8ETS - chains Q and T of the 10 polymer chains in the assembly; structure by electron microscopy, 3.04 A resolution.

== Chain Q ==
Protein: Chromatin-remodeling ATPase INO80
From: Saccharomyces cerevisiae S288C
Notes: EC 3.6.4.-
UniProtKB: P53115 (INO80_YEAST); numbering as in UniProt (aligned over 948-1432)
Amino-acid sequence (485 residues; each row starts with the number of its first residue):
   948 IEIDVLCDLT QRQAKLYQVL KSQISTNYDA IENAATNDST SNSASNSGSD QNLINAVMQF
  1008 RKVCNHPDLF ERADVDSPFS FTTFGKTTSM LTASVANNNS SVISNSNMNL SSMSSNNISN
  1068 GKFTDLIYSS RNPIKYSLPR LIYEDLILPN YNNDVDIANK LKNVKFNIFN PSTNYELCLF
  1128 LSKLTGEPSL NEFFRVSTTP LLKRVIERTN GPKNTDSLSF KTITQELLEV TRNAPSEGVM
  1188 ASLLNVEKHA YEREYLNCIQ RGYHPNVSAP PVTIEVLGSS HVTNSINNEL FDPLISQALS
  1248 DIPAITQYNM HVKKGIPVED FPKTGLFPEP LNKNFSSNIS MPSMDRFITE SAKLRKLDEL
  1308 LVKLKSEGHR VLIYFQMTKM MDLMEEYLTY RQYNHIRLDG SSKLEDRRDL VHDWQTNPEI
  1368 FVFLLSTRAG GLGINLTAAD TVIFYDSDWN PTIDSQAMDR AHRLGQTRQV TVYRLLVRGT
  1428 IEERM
Not modelled in the structure: 986-998, 1037-1068, 1346-1355, 1375-1381, 1409-1413

== Chain T ==
Protein: RuvB-like protein 1
From: Saccharomyces cerevisiae S288C
Notes: EC 3.6.4.12
UniProtKB: Q03940 (RUVB1_YEAST); numbering as in UniProt (aligned over 21-463)
Amino-acid sequence (443 residues; each row starts with the number of its first residue):
    21 VTRTAAHTHI KGLGLDESGV AKRVEGGFVG QIEAREACGV IVDLIKAKKM SGRAILLAGG
    81 PSTGKTALAL AISQELGPKV PFCPLVGSEL YSVEVKKTET LMENFRRAIG LRIKETKEVY
   141 EGEVTELTPE DAENPLGGYG KTISHVIVGL KSAKGTKTLR LDPTIYESIQ REKVSIGDVI
   201 YIEANTGAVK RVGRSDAYAT EFDLETEEYV PLPKGEVHKK KEIVQDVTLH DLDVANARPQ
   261 GGQDVISMMG QLLKPKKTEI TEKLRQEVNK VVAKYIDQGV AELIPGVLFI DEVNMLDIEI
   321 FTYLNKALES NIAPVVVLAS NRGMTTVRGT EDVISPHGVP PDLIDRLLIV RTLPYDKDEI
   381 RTIIERRATV ERLQVESSAL DLLATMGTET SLRYALQLLA PCGILAQTSN RKEIVVNDVN
   441 EAKLLFLDAK RSTKILETSA NYL
Not modelled in the structure: 153-160
Small-molecule neighbours: ADP (adenosine-5'-diphosphate): Ala26, His27, His29, Ile30, Gly47, Phe48, Val49, Gly80, Pro81, Ser82, Thr83, Gly84, Lys85, Thr86, Ala87, Tyr375, Ile383, Leu412, Arg413

== Chain Q / chain T interface ==
Residue-residue contacts (63):
  Tyr1090(Q) - Met268(T)  hydrophobic
  Ile1094(Q) - Met268(T)  hydrophobic
  Leu1095(Q) - Lys210(T)
  Leu1095(Q) - Ile266(T)  hydrophobic
  Pro1096(Q) - Tyr201(T)
  Pro1096(Q) - Lys210(T)  hydrogen bond (backbone-side chain)
  Asn1097(Q) - Lys137(T)
  Asn1097(Q) - Tyr201(T)  hydrogen bond (backbone-side chain)
  Tyr1098(Q) - Val139(T)  hydrophobic
  Tyr1098(Q) - Lys239(T)
  Tyr1098(Q) - Lys240(T)  hydrogen bond (side chain-backbone)
  Tyr1098(Q) - Lys241(T)  hydrogen bond (backbone-side chain)
  Asn1100(Q) - Lys137(T)  hydrogen bond (backbone-side chain)
  Asp1101(Q) - Gln245(T)  hydrogen bond
  Asp1103(Q) - Lys137(T)  salt bridge
  Asp1103(Q) - Tyr201(T)
  Asp1103(Q) - Glu203(T)
  Asp1103(Q) - Thr206(T)
  Ile1104(Q) - Glu135(T)
  Ile1104(Q) - Glu203(T)
  Ile1104(Q) - Thr206(T)
  Ile1104(Q) - Gln245(T)
  Asn1106(Q) - Gln263(T)
  Lys1107(Q) - Asn205(T)  hydrogen bond (side chain-backbone)
  Lys1107(Q) - Thr206(T)
  Leu1108(Q) - Glu135(T)
  Leu1108(Q) - Gln245(T)
  Lys1109(Q) - Val247(T)
  Lys1109(Q) - Ala255(T)
  Asn1110(Q) - Arg258(T)  hydrogen bond
  Lys1112(Q) - Glu135(T)
  Lys1112(Q) - Tyr295(T)  hydrogen bond
  Phe1113(Q) - Asn256(T)  hydrogen bond (backbone-side chain)
  Phe1113(Q) - Val291(T)  hydrophobic
  Phe1113(Q) - Val292(T)  hydrophobic
  Asn1114(Q) - Asn256(T)
  Ile1115(Q) - Asn256(T)  hydrogen bond (backbone-side chain)
  Ile1115(Q) - Leu284(T)  hydrophobic
  Thr1120(Q) - Lys294(T)
  Asn1121(Q) - Glu287(T)  hydrogen bond
  Asn1121(Q) - Val291(T)
  Leu1124(Q) - Glu287(T)
  Ser1144(Q) - Arg258(T)
  Ser1144(Q) - Gly262(T)  hydrogen bond (backbone-backbone)
  Thr1145(Q) - Gly262(T)
  Thr1146(Q) - Gly261(T)
  Thr1146(Q) - Gly262(T)  hydrogen bond (backbone-backbone)
  Pro1147(Q) - Gly262(T)
  Leu1148(Q) - Gln260(T)
  Arg1151(Q) - Gln260(T)  hydrogen bond (side chain-backbone)
  Ile1221(Q) - Met268(T)  hydrophobic
  Gly1225(Q) - Glu228(T)
  Ser1226(Q) - Glu228(T)
  Ser1227(Q) - Glu227(T)
  Ser1227(Q) - Glu228(T)  hydrogen bond (backbone-side chain)
  His1228(Q) - Glu192(T)  salt bridge
  His1228(Q) - Arg211(T)
  His1228(Q) - Ile266(T)
  Ile1233(Q) - Met268(T)  hydrophobic
  Ile1233(Q) - Met269(T)  hydrophobic
  Glu1236(Q) - Ser267(T)
  Glu1236(Q) - Met268(T)  hydrogen bond (side chain-backbone)
  Glu1236(Q) - Met269(T)  hydrogen bond (side chain-backbone)
Interface residues without a listed pair, chain Q (42 interface residues in all): Leu1085, Asn1099, Ala1105, Leu1149, Val1219, Asn1231, Ser1232
Interface residues without a listed pair, chain T (47 interface residues in all): Ile133, Thr136, Lys193, Ala208, Ile243, Asp251, Leu252, Pro259, Val265, Leu272, Leu273, Lys283, Val288

== In short ==
The interface between chain Q and chain T involves 42 residues on one side and 47 on the other; the contacts
include 18 hydrogen bonds and 2 salt bridges. Polar pairs include Asp1103(Q)-Lys137(T), His1228(Q)-Glu192(T)
and Pro1096(Q)-Lys210(T). Ligands of chain T: ADP.
Chain Q is Chromatin-remodeling ATPase INO80 and chain T is RuvB-like protein 1, both from Saccharomyces
cerevisiae S288C; the structure, Class1 of the INO80-Hexasome complex, was determined by electron microscopy,
deposited together with 8ETT, 8ETU, 8ETV, 8ETW, 8EU9, 8EUE, 8EUF and 8EUJ.
